Entry 8D6X (electron microscopy, 3.20 A resolution); this record covers chains l and I of the 41 polymer chains in the assembly.

[Chain l (and I)]
Protein: Proteasome subunit alpha
Organism: Mycobacterium tuberculosis
Notes: EC 3.4.25.1; chain I of this document is another copy of the same molecule, construct and numbering; everything in this record applies to it too
UniProtKB: A5U4D5 (PSA_MYCTA); residues 1-248 here = UniProt positions 1-248
Sequence (248 residues; numbered 1 to 248; the number before each row is that of its first residue):
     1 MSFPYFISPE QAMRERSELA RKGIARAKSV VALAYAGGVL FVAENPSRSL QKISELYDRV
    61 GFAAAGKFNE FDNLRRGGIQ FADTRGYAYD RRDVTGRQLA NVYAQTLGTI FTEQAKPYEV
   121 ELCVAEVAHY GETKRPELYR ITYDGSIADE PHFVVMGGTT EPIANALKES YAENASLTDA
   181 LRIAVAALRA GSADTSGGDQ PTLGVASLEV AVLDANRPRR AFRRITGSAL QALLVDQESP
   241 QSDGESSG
Disordered / not traced: 1-7, 191-202, 235-248
What the authors report for this chain:
  - mutagenesis - E119A: abolished catalytic activity on Pup-FabD
  - mutagenesis - D144A, S146A: decreased catalytic activity on Pup-FabD

[Interface between chain l and chain I]
Pairs across the interface (16; chain l residue first):
  Glu-15(l) with Pro-9(I); Glu-10(I)
  Leu-19(l) with Glu-10(I)
  Lys-22(l) with Glu-10(I), salt bridge
  Ser-49(l) with Arg-97(I); Tyr-139(I); Asp-149(I)
  Lys-67(l) with Asp-144(I)
  Phe-68(l) with Asn-101(I)
  Asn-69(l) with Ala-104(I); Gln-105(I)
  Asp-72(l) with Asn-101(I); Gln-105(I), hydrogen bond
  Arg-76(l) with Gln-105(I)
  Gln-114(l) with Glu-113(I), hydrogen bond
  Lys-116(l) with Thr-112(I), hydrogen bond (side chain-backbone)
Also at the interface, not in a pair above, chain l (14 interface residues in all): Glu-18, Leu-50, Asn-73
Also at the interface, not in a pair above, chain I (13 interface residues in all): Gly-108, Ile-147

[Summary]
14 residues of chain l face 13 of chain I across their interface; the contacts include 3 hydrogen bonds and 1
salt bridge. Among the polar pairs are Lys-22(l)/Glu-10(I), Asp-72(l)/Gln-105(I) and Gln-114(l)/Glu-113(I).
The paper reports that D144A and S146A of chain l reduce catalytic activity on Pup-FabD; E119A of chain l
abolishes catalytic activity on Pup-FabD.
Chain l and chain I are both Proteasome subunit alpha (Mycobacterium tuberculosis); the structure, Structure
of the Mycobacterium tuberculosis 20S proteasome bound to the ATP-bound Mpa ATPase, was determined by electron
microscopy together with 8D6V, 8D6W and 8D6Y from the same study.
